4RV0 - chains A and B; structure by X-ray diffraction, 2.00 A resolution.

[Chain A]
Molecule: Transitional endoplasmic reticulum ATPase TER94
Organism: Drosophila melanogaster
Notes: EC 3.6.4.6; fragment: N domain
UniProt: Q7KN62 (TERA_DROME); residue numbers follow UniProt; this construct covers 20-186
Sequence (171 residues; numbered 16 to 186; the number before each row is that of its first residue):
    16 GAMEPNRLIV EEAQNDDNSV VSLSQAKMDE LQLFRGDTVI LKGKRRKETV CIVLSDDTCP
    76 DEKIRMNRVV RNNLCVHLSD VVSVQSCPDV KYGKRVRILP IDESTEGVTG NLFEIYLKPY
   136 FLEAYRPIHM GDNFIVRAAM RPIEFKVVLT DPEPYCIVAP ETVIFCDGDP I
Not modelled in the structure: 118-125, 183-186
Modified / non-standard residues: Mse18, Mse43, Mse81, Mse145, Mse155 (selenomethionine; parent Met)
Sequence notes: expression tag (16-19)

[Chain B]
Molecule: Nuclear protein localization protein 4 homolog
Organism: Drosophila melanogaster
Notes: fragment: UBD domain
UniProt: Q9VBP9; numbering as in UniProt (aligned over 1-77)
Sequence (81 residues; each row starts with the number of its first residue; numbers below 1 keep their minus sign (Gly-3 is residue -3)):
    -3 GAMEMPNDKI LIRVQSAEGI KRIEISPKSN LKHLYDSVQN ALKVDGFGLF KERNFLTELQ
    57 ASGSQLVGTS LRHGDMVYLK Q
Not modelled in the structure: -3 to 3
Modified / non-standard residues: Mse-1 (selenomethionine); Mse1 (selenomethionine); Mse72 (selenomethionine; parent Met)
Sequence notes: expression tag (-3 to 0)

[How chain A and chain B interact]
Pairs across the interface - 24 pairs, chain A then chain B:
  Gln47(A) - Arg18(B)  hydrogen bond (backbone-side chain)
  Gln47(A) - His69(B)  hydrogen bond
  Leu48(A) - Arg18(B)
  Phe49(A) - Leu7(B)  hydrophobic
  Phe49(A) - Arg9(B)
  Phe49(A) - Arg18(B)
  Phe49(A) - His69(B)
  Phe49(A) - Gly70(B)
  Arg50(A) - Arg9(B)  hydrogen bond (backbone-side chain)
  Gly51(A) - Arg9(B)
  Asp52(A) - Arg9(B)  salt bridge
  Asp52(A) - Arg18(B)  salt bridge
  Thr53(A) - Ile16(B)
  Pro103(A) - Gly15(B)
  Pro103(A) - Ile16(B)  hydrogen bond (backbone-backbone)
  Asp104(A) - Glu14(B)
  Val105(A) - Gly15(B)
  Lys106(A) - Ala13(B)
  Lys106(A) - Glu14(B)  salt bridge
  Tyr107(A) - Gln11(B)
  Tyr107(A) - Ser12(B)
  Tyr107(A) - Ala13(B)  hydrogen bond (backbone-backbone)
  Tyr107(A) - Arg49(B)  hydrogen bond
  Tyr140(A) - Arg49(B)
Other interface residues (no listed pair), chain A (14 interface residues in all): Ser101
Other interface residues (no listed pair), chain B (13 interface residues in all): Mse72

[Overview]
14 residues of chain A and 13 residues of chain B are in contact; the contacts include 6 hydrogen bonds and 3
salt bridges. Among the polar pairs are Asp52(A)-Arg9(B), Asp52(A)-Arg18(B) and Lys106(A)-Glu14(B).
Here chain A is Transitional endoplasmic reticulum ATPase TER94 and chain B is Nuclear protein localization
protein 4 homolog, both from Drosophila melanogaster. Entry 4RV0 (Crystal structure of TN complex) was
determined by X-ray diffraction.
